PDB entry 4DR1 | X-ray diffraction, 3.60 A resolution | chains A and M of the 21 polymer chains in the assembly

Chain A:
Molecule: 16S rRNA
Organism: Thermus thermophilus
Sequence (1522 nucleotides; row label = number of the first residue in the row; note: 42 numbers in that range are skipped by the numbering (no residue carries them; nothing is unmodelled there); a row labelled like 190A-190L holds insertion residues (190A, then the next letters in order); numbering starts at 0):
     0 UUUGUUGGAG AGUUUGAUCC UGGCUCAGGG UGAACGCUGG CGGCGUGCCU AAGACAUGCA
    60 AGUCGUGCGG G
    73 CCGCGGGGUU UU
    88 ACUCCG
    95 UGGUC
   101 AGCGGCGGAC GGGUGAGUAA CGCGUGGGU
  129A G
   130 ACCUACCCGG AAGAGGGGGA CAACCCGGGG AAACUCGGGC UAAUCCCCCA UGUGGACCCG
   190 C
190A-190L CCCUUGGGGUGU
   191 GUCCAAAGGG CUUU
   216 GCCCGCUUCC GGAUGGGCCC GCGUCCCAUC AGCUAGUUGG UGGGGUAAUG GCCCACCAAG
   276 GCGACGACGG GUAGCCGGUC UGAGAGGAUG GCCGGCCACA GGGGCACUGA GACACGGGCC
   336 CCACUCCUAC GGGAGGCAGC AGUUAGGAAU CUUCCGCAAU GGGCGCAAGC CUGACGGAGC
   396 GACGCCGCUU GGAGGAAGAA GCCCUUCGGG GUGUAAACUC CUGAA
   442 CCCGGGACGA AACCCCCGAC GA
   474 GGGGACUGAC GGUACCGGG
   494 GUAAUAGCGC CGGCCAACUC CGUGCCAGCA GCCGCGGUAA UACGGAGGGC GCGAGCGUUA
   554 CCCGGAUUCA CUGGGCGUAA AGGGCGUGUA GGCGGCCUGG GGCGUCCCAU GUGAAAGACC
   614 ACGGCUCAAC CGUGGGGGAG CGUGGGAUAC GCUCAGGCUA GACGGUGGGA GAGGGUGGUG
   674 GAAUUCCCGG AGUAGCGGUG AAAUGCGCAG AUACCGGGAG GAACGCCGAU GGCGAAGGCA
   734 GCCACCUGGU CCACCCGUGA CGCUGAGGCG CGAAAGCGUG GGGAGCAAAC CGGAUUAGAU
   794 ACCCGGGUAG UCCACGCCCU AAACGAUGCG CGCUAGGUCU CUGGGUCU
   848 CCUGGGGGCC GAAGCUAACG CGUUAAGCGC GCCGCCUGGG GAGUACGGCC GCAAGGCUGA
   908 AACUCAAAGG AAUUGACGGG GGCCCGCACA AGCGGUGGAG CAUGUGGUUU AAUUCGAAGX
   968 AACGCGAAGA ACCUUACCAG GCCUUGACAU GCUAGG
 1003A G
  1004 AACCCGGGUG AAAGCCUGGG GUGCCCC
1030A-1030D GCGA
  1031 GGGGAGCCCU AGCACAGGUG CUGCAUGGCC GUCGUCAGCU CGUGCCGUGA GGUGUUGGGU
  1091 UAAGUCCCGC AACGAGCGCA ACCCCCGCCG UUAGUUGCCA GCGGUUCGGC CGGGCACUCU
  1151 AACGGGACUG CCCGCGAAA
  1171 GCGGGAGGAA GGAGGGGACG ACGUCUGGUC AGCAUGGCCC UUACGGCCUG GGCGACACAC
  1231 GUGCUACAAU GCCCACUACA AAGCGAUGCC ACCCGGCAAC GGGGAGCUAA UCGCAAAAAG
  1291 GUGGGCCCAG UUCGGAUUGG GGUCUGCAAC CCGACCCCAU GAAGCCGGAA UCGCUAGUAA
  1351 UCGCGGAUCA G
 1361A C
  1362 CAUGCCGCGG UGAAUACGUU CCCGGGCCUU GUACACACXG CCXGUXACGC CAUGGGAGCG
  1422 GGCUCUACCC GAAGUCGCCG GG
  1446 AGCCUACGGG
  1459 CAGGCGCCGA GGGUAGGGCC CGUGACUGGG GCGAAGUCGU AACAAGGUAG CUGUACCGGA
  1519 AGGUGCGGCU GGAUCCACUC CUUUCU
Unresolved in the structure: 0-4, 1534-1538
Differences from the reference sequence: conflict C1534 (A2157 in M26923.1), A1535 (C2158 in M26923.1)
Modified / non-standard residues: PSU (pseudouridine-5'-monophosphate) at position 516, 7MG (7N-methyl-8-hydroguanosine-5'-monophosphate) at position 527, M2G (N2-dimethylguanosine-5'-monophosphate) at position 966, 5MC (5-methylcytidine-5'-monophosphate) at position 967, 2MG (2N-methylguanosine-5'-monophosphate) at position 1207, 5MC (5-methylcytidine-5'-monophosphate) at position 1400, 4OC (4n,o2'-methylcytidine-5'-monophosphate) at position 1402, 5MC (5-methylcytidine-5'-monophosphate) at position 1404, 5MC (5-methylcytidine-5'-monophosphate) at position 1407, UR3 (3-methyluridine-5'-monophoshate) at position 1498, MA6 (6N-dimethyladenosine-5'-monophoshate) at position 1518, MA6 (6N-dimethyladenosine-5'-monophoshate) at position 1519, PSU (pseudouridine-5'-monophosphate) at position 1540, PSU (pseudouridine-5'-monophosphate) at position 1541
Metal / ion sites: Mg2+ site 1 near U5 (its only coordinating residue here); Mg2+ site 2 near G21 (its only coordinating residue here); Mg2+ site 3 near G22 (its only coordinating residue here); Mg2+ site 4: G46, G394; Mg2+ site 5: C48, G115; Mg2+ site 6: C58, U387; Mg2+ site 7: A59, U387; Mg2+ site 8: G61, U62, G105; Mg2+ site 9 near G70 (its only coordinating residue here); Mg2+ site 10 near U90 (its only coordinating residue here); Mg2+ site 11 near C92 (its only coordinating residue here); Mg2+ site 12 near G107 (its only coordinating residue here); 102 more Mg2+ sites not listed

Chain M:
Molecule: 30S ribosomal protein S13
Organism: Thermus thermophilus
UniProtKB: P80377 (RS13_THET8); residue numbers follow UniProt; this construct covers 1-126
Chain sequence (126 residues; row label = number of the first residue in the row):
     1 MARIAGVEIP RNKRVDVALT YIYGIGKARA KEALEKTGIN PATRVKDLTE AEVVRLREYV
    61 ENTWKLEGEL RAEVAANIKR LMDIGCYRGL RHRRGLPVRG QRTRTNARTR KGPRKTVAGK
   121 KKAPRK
Unresolved in the structure: 1, 120-126

How chain A and chain M interact:
Contacting residue pairs (85):
  G947(A) - Arg108(M)  phosphate contact
  G947(A) - Thr109(M)  phosphate contact
  C948(A) - Asn106(M)  base contact
  C948(A) - Ala107(M)  phosphate contact
  C948(A) - Arg108(M)  hydrogen bond to the phosphate
  C948(A) - Thr109(M)  hydrogen bond to the phosphate
  A949(A) - Gln101(M)  phosphate contact
  A949(A) - Asn106(M)  hydrogen bond to the base
  U950(A) - Arg102(M)  salt bridge to the phosphate
  U950(A) - Thr105(M)  hydrogen bond to the base
  G951(A) - Arg102(M)  salt bridge to the phosphate
  G951(A) - Thr105(M)  base contact
  U952(A) - Arg104(M)  salt bridge to the phosphate
  G953(A) - Arg104(M)  salt bridge to the phosphate
  G954(A) - Arg104(M)  hydrogen bond to the base
  A1225(A) - Arg102(M)  phosphate contact
  A1225(A) - Thr103(M)  hydrogen bond to the phosphate
  A1225(A) - Arg104(M)  phosphate contact
  C1226(A) - Arg91(M)  salt bridge to the phosphate
  C1226(A) - Leu96(M)  phosphate contact
  C1226(A) - Thr103(M)  hydrogen bond to the sugar
  C1226(A) - Arg104(M)  base contact
  C1226(A) - Lys111(M)  hydrogen bond to the sugar
  A1227(A) - Leu96(M)  phosphate contact
  A1227(A) - Lys111(M)  salt bridge to the phosphate
  A1227(A) - Lys115(M)  hydrogen bond to the sugar
  A1227(A) - Val117(M)  sugar contact
  C1228(A) - Arg104(M)  hydrogen bond to the base
  C1228(A) - Arg108(M)  salt bridge to the phosphate
  C1228(A) - Lys111(M)  salt bridge to the phosphate
  C1228(A) - Arg114(M)  phosphate contact
  C1228(A) - Lys115(M)  salt bridge to the phosphate
  C1228(A) - Thr116(M)  phosphate contact
  C1228(A) - Val117(M)  hydrogen bond to the sugar
  A1229(A) - Thr105(M)  base contact
  A1229(A) - Arg114(M)  salt bridge to the phosphate
  A1229(A) - Thr116(M)  hydrogen bond to the phosphate
  C1230(A) - Thr105(M)  base contact
  G1295(A) - Arg14(M)  sugar contact
  C1297(A) - Arg44(M)  salt bridge to the phosphate
  U1301(A) - Tyr21(M)  hydrogen bond to the phosphate
  U1302(A) - Lys13(M)  salt bridge to the phosphate
  U1302(A) - Arg14(M)  base contact
  U1302(A) - Val17(M)  phosphate contact
  U1302(A) - Tyr21(M)  phosphate contact
  A1306(A) - Thr109(M)  sugar contact
  U1307(A) - Gln101(M)  hydrogen bond to the phosphate
  U1307(A) - Thr109(M)  sugar contact
  U1307(A) - Arg110(M)  phosphate contact
  U1308(A) - His92(M)  phosphate contact
  U1308(A) - Pro97(M)  phosphate contact
  U1308(A) - Val98(M)  hydrogen bond to the phosphate
  U1308(A) - Arg99(M)  phosphate contact
  U1308(A) - Gln101(M)  hydrogen bond to the phosphate
  U1308(A) - Arg110(M)  phosphate contact
  G1309(A) - Val74(M)  sugar contact
  G1309(A) - Asn77(M)  hydrogen bond to the phosphate
  G1309(A) - Ile78(M)  sugar contact
  G1309(A) - Arg88(M)  salt bridge to the phosphate
  G1309(A) - His92(M)  salt bridge to the phosphate
  G1309(A) - Arg99(M)  salt bridge to the phosphate
  G1310(A) - Asn77(M)  hydrogen bond to the phosphate
  G1310(A) - Arg80(M)  salt bridge to the phosphate
  G1310(A) - Arg88(M)  salt bridge to the phosphate
  C1320(A) - Tyr87(M)  sugar contact
  C1321(A) - Tyr87(M)  sugar contact
  C1322(A) - Tyr87(M)  phosphate contact
  G1323(A) - Arg99(M)  phosphate contact
  G1323(A) - Gly100(M)  phosphate contact
  C1328(A) - Ala28(M)  phosphate contact
  C1328(A) - Arg29(M)  hydrogen bond to the sugar
  A1329(A) - Tyr23(M)  phosphate contact
  A1329(A) - Gly24(M)  sugar contact
  A1329(A) - Ile25(M)  phosphate contact
  A1329(A) - Gly26(M)  hydrogen bond to the phosphate
  A1329(A) - Lys27(M)  phosphate contact
  A1329(A) - Ala28(M)  hydrogen bond to the phosphate
  A1329(A) - Arg29(M)  hydrogen bond to the phosphate
  A1329(A) - Leu70(M)  sugar contact
  U1330(A) - Thr20(M)  phosphate contact
  U1330(A) - Ile22(M)  phosphate contact
  U1330(A) - Tyr23(M)  phosphate contact
  U1330(A) - Ile25(M)  hydrogen bond to the phosphate
  U1330(A) - Gly26(M)  phosphate contact
  A1332(A) - Thr109(M)  base contact
Also at the interface, not in a pair above, chain A (34 interface residues in all): G1224, C1296, G1331
Also at the interface, not in a pair above, chain M (46 interface residues in all): Arg94, Pro113, Ala118

Summary:
The interface between chain A and chain M involves 34 residues on one side and 46 on the other; the contacts
include 23 hydrogen bonds and 17 salt bridges. Polar contacts include A949(A)-Asn106(M), U950(A)-Thr105(M) and
G954(A)-Arg104(M). G46(A) and G394(A) form the Mg2+ site 4.
Chain A is 16S rRNA and chain M is 30S ribosomal protein S13, both from Thermus thermophilus; the structure,
Crystal structure of the apo 30S ribosomal subunit from Thermus thermophilus (HB8), was determined by X-ray
diffraction (same publication as 4DR2, 4DR3, 4DR4, 4DR5, 4DR6 and 4DR7).
